1XA4 - chains A and B; structure by X-ray diffraction, 1.90 A resolution.

Chain A (and B):
Molecule: Crotonobetainyl-CoA:carnitine CoA-transferase
From: Escherichia coli
Notes: EC 2.8.3.-; chain B of this document is another copy of the same molecule, construct and numbering; everything in this record applies to it too
Reference sequence: P31572 (CAIB_ECOLI); residues 2-405 here = UniProt positions 2-405
Amino-acid sequence (437 residues; numbered -23 to 413; the number before each row is that of its first residue; numbers below 1 keep their minus sign (Mse-23 is residue -23)):
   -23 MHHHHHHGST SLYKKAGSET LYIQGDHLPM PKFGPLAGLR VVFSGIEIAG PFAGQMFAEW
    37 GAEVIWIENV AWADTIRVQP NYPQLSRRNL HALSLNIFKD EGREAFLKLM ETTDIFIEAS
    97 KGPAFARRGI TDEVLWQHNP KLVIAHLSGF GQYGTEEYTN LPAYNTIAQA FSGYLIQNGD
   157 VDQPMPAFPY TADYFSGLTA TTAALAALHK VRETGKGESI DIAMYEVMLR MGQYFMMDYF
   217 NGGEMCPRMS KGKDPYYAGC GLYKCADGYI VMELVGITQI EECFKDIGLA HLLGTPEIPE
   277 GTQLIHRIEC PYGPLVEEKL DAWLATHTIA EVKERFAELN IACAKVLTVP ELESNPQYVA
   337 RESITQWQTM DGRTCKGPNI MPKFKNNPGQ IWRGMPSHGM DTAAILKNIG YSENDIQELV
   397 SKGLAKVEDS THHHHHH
Disordered / not traced: -23 to 3, 404-413
Differences from the reference sequence: expression tag (-23 to 1, 406-413); modified residue (6, 32, 86, 161, 200, 204, 207, 212-213, 221, 225, 248, 346, 357, 371, 376)
Modified positions: Mse-23 (selenomethionine); Mse6, Mse32, Mse86, Mse161, Mse200, Mse204, Mse207, Mse212, Mse213, Mse221, Mse225, Mse248, Mse346, Mse357, Mse371, Mse376 (selenomethionine; parent Met)
Curated features (UniProtKB/Swiss-Prot):
  - active site: Asp169 (Nucleophile)
  - binding site (CoA): Lys97, Arg104
  - natural variant: Val187 (V187A: In strain: O44:K74), Thr302 (T302A: In strain: O44:K74)

How chain A and chain B interact:
Pairs across the interface - 296 pairs, chain A then chain B:
  Gly10(A) with Lys186(B)
  Pro11(A) with Ala182(B); His185(B); Lys186(B)
  Leu12(A) with Ala182(B), hydrophobic; His185(B)
  Ile24(A) with Tyr210(B), hydrophobic
  Phe28(A) with Arg206(B); Mse207(B)
  Trp36(A) with Thr178(B); Ala179(B); Ala182(B), hydrophobic
  Gln55(A) with Tyr210(B), hydrogen bond; Tyr232(B); Tyr233(B), hydrogen bond
  Pro56(A) with Asp214(B)
  Asn57(A) with Mse213(B); Asp214(B); Asn217(B)
  Tyr58(A) with Arg206(B), hydrogen bond; Gln209(B); Tyr210(B); Mse213(B), hydrophobic
  Leu61(A) with Arg206(B); Gln209(B); Mse213(B), hydrophobic
  Ser62(A) with Arg206(B)
  Glu109(A) with Lys361(B), salt bridge
  Trp112(A) with Lys361(B)
  Phe126(A) with Gln333(B), hydrogen bond (backbone-side chain); Arg337(B)
  Gly127(A) with Arg337(B)
  Gln128(A) with Arg337(B)
  Tyr129(A) with Gln333(B); Ala336(B); Arg337(B), hydrogen bond (backbone-side chain); Lys359(B)
  Gly130(A) with Gln333(B); Ala336(B)
  Thr131(A) with Pro332(B); Gln333(B), hydrogen bond; Ala336(B)
  Tyr134(A) with Asn331(B), hydrogen bond; Gln333(B)
  Thr135(A) with Gln333(B), hydrogen bond
  Tyr140(A) with Glu249(B); Ala318(B), hydrophobic
  Thr142(A) with Val247(B); Glu249(B), hydrogen bond
  Ile143(A) with Val247(B); Ala318(B), hydrophobic; Cys319(B)
  Ala146(A) with Val247(B), hydrophobic; Lys321(B); Leu323(B), hydrogen bond (backbone-backbone)
  Phe147(A) with Leu323(B); Leu328(B); Asn331(B); Tyr334(B), hydrogen bond (backbone-side chain)
  Ser148(A) with Leu328(B); Tyr334(B)
  Tyr150(A) with Phe164(B); Pro165(B); Thr167(B), hydrogen bond
  Leu151(A) with Val247(B), hydrophobic
  Ile152(A) with Leu323(B)
  Gln153(A) with Phe164(B); Pro165(B)
  Asn154(A) with Ala163(B); Phe164(B), hydrogen bond (side chain-backbone)
  Gly155(A) with Mse161(B)
  Asp156(A) with Mse161(B)
  Gln159(A) with Lys227(B); Leu238(B)
  Pro160(A) with Leu238(B); Tyr245(B)
  Mse161(A) with Gly155(B); Asp156(B); Mse225(B), hydrophobic; Gly228(B)
  Pro162(A) with Mse225(B); Gly228(B)
  Ala163(A) with Asn154(B); Ala163(B), hydrophobic
  Phe164(A) with Tyr150(B), hydrogen bond (backbone-side chain); Gln153(B); Asn154(B), hydrogen bond (backbone-side chain); Phe211(B), hydrophobic; Mse225(B); Asp230(B); Pro231(B), hydrophobic
  Pro165(A) with Tyr150(B); Gln153(B); Mse207(B)
  Tyr166(A) with Tyr210(B), hydrophobic; Phe211(B); Asp230(B), hydrogen bond; Tyr233(B)
  Thr167(A) with Tyr150(B), hydrogen bond; Phe171(B)
  Tyr170(A) with Phe171(B), hydrophobic; Arg206(B); Mse207(B)
  Phe171(A) with Thr167(B); Tyr170(B), hydrophobic; Phe171(B), hydrophobic
  Leu174(A) with Leu174(B), hydrophobic; Thr175(B); Thr178(B)
  Thr175(A) with Leu174(B); Mse357(B)
  Thr177(A) with Thr178(B)
  Thr178(A) with Trp36(B); Leu174(B); Thr177(B); Thr178(B), hydrogen bond; Leu181(B)
  Ala179(A) with Trp36(B), hydrophobic; Pro358(B), hydrophobic; Phe360(B)
  Leu181(A) with Thr178(B); Leu181(B), hydrophobic
  Ala182(A) with Pro11(B); Leu12(B), hydrophobic; Trp36(B), hydrophobic; Leu181(B)
  Leu184(A) with His185(B)
  His185(A) with Pro11(B); Leu15(B); Leu184(B)
  Lys186(A) with Gly10(B); Pro11(B); Asn363(B)
  Arg188(A) with Arg188(B)
  Glu189(A) with Arg188(B), salt bridge
  Gly193(A) with Asn362(B), hydrogen bond (backbone-side chain)
  Glu194(A) with Phe360(B); Lys361(B), hydrogen bond (side chain-backbone); Asn362(B), hydrogen bond (side chain-backbone); Asn363(B), hydrogen bond (side chain-backbone)
  Ser195(A) with Lys359(B); Phe360(B); Lys361(B), hydrogen bond (backbone-backbone)
  Ile196(A) with Pro358(B), hydrophobic; Lys359(B); Phe360(B), hydrophobic
  Asp197(A) with Arg337(B), salt bridge; Pro358(B); Lys359(B), hydrogen bond (backbone-backbone)
  Ile198(A) with Pro358(B), hydrophobic
  Ala199(A) with Arg337(B)
  Tyr201(A) with Gln333(B), hydrogen bond (side chain-backbone); Tyr334(B), hydrophobic; Arg337(B); Ser339(B), hydrogen bond
  Glu202(A) with Arg337(B), salt bridge; Ser339(B), hydrogen bond; Lys359(B)
  Leu205(A) with Leu328(B), hydrophobic; Tyr334(B); Ser339(B)
  Arg206(A) with Phe28(B); Tyr58(B), hydrogen bond; Leu61(B); Ser62(B)
  Mse207(A) with Phe28(B); Pro165(B); Tyr170(B); Mse357(B), hydrophobic
  Gln209(A) with Tyr58(B); Leu61(B); Pro354(B)
  Tyr210(A) with Glu23(B); Ile24(B), hydrophobic; Gln55(B), hydrogen bond; Tyr58(B); Tyr166(B), hydrophobic
  Phe211(A) with Phe164(B), hydrophobic; Tyr166(B)
  Mse212(A) with Val325(B), hydrophobic; Leu328(B)
  Mse213(A) with Asn57(B); Tyr58(B), hydrophobic; Leu61(B), hydrophobic; Cys351(B), hydrophobic; Lys352(B); Gly353(B)
  Asp214(A) with Pro56(B); Asn57(B)
  Tyr215(A) with Val325(B), hydrophobic; Pro326(B)
  Phe216(A) with Glu329(B); Ile340(B), hydrophobic; Lys352(B)
  Asn217(A) with Asn57(B); Cys351(B); Lys352(B), hydrogen bond (side chain-backbone)
  Mse225(A) with Pro162(B); Phe164(B), hydrophobic
  Lys227(A) with Gln159(B)
  Gly228(A) with Mse161(B); Pro162(B)
  Asp230(A) with Phe164(B); Tyr166(B), hydrogen bond
  Pro231(A) with Phe164(B), hydrophobic
  Tyr233(A) with Gln55(B), hydrogen bond; Tyr166(B)
  Leu238(A) with Gln159(B); Pro160(B)
  Tyr245(A) with Gln159(B), hydrogen bond; Pro160(B), hydrophobic
  Val247(A) with Thr142(B); Ile143(B), hydrophobic; Ala146(B), hydrophobic; Leu151(B), hydrophobic
  Glu249(A) with Tyr140(B); Thr142(B), hydrogen bond; Ile143(B)
  Val251(A) with Tyr140(B)
  Ile253(A) with Trp48(B), hydrophobic
  Gln279(A) with Thr51(B)
  Lys309(A) with Tyr134(B)
  Ala318(A) with Pro138(B); Tyr140(B), hydrophobic; Ile143(B), hydrophobic
  Cys319(A) with Ile143(B)
  Lys321(A) with Ala146(B)
  Val322(A) with Ala146(B), hydrophobic; Ile152(B), hydrophobic
  Leu323(A) with Ala146(B), hydrogen bond (backbone-backbone); Phe147(B); Ile152(B)
  Val325(A) with Mse212(B), hydrophobic; Tyr215(B), hydrophobic; Mse221(B), hydrophobic
  Pro326(A) with Tyr215(B)
  Leu328(A) with Phe147(B); Ser148(B); Mse212(B)
  Asn331(A) with Tyr134(B), hydrogen bond; Phe147(B)
  Pro332(A) with Thr131(B)
  Gln333(A) with Phe126(B), hydrogen bond (side chain-backbone); Tyr129(B); Gly130(B); Thr131(B), hydrogen bond (side chain-backbone); Tyr134(B); Thr135(B), hydrogen bond; Tyr201(B), hydrogen bond (backbone-side chain)
  Tyr334(A) with Phe147(B), hydrogen bond (side chain-backbone); Ser148(B); Tyr201(B), hydrophobic
  Ala336(A) with Tyr129(B); Gly130(B); Thr131(B)
  Arg337(A) with Phe126(B); Gly127(B); Gln128(B); Tyr129(B), hydrogen bond (side chain-backbone); Asp197(B), salt bridge; Ala199(B); Tyr201(B); Glu202(B), salt bridge
  Ser339(A) with Tyr201(B), hydrogen bond; Glu202(B), hydrogen bond; Leu205(B)
  Ile340(A) with Phe216(B), hydrophobic
  Cys351(A) with Mse213(B), hydrophobic; Asn217(B)
  Lys352(A) with Mse213(B); Phe216(B); Asn217(B), hydrogen bond (backbone-side chain)
  Gly353(A) with Mse213(B)
  Pro354(A) with Gln209(B)
  Mse357(A) with Thr175(B); Glu202(B); Mse207(B), hydrophobic
  Pro358(A) with Ala179(B), hydrophobic; Ile196(B), hydrophobic; Asp197(B); Ile198(B), hydrophobic
  Lys359(A) with Tyr129(B); Ser195(B); Ile196(B); Asp197(B), hydrogen bond (backbone-backbone); Glu202(B)
  Phe360(A) with Ala179(B); Glu194(B); Ser195(B); Ile196(B), hydrophobic
  Lys361(A) with Glu194(B), hydrogen bond (backbone-side chain); Ser195(B), hydrogen bond (backbone-backbone)
  Asn362(A) with Gly193(B), hydrogen bond (side chain-backbone); Glu194(B), hydrogen bond (backbone-side chain)
  Asn363(A) with Lys186(B); Glu194(B), hydrogen bond (backbone-side chain)
Also at the interface, not in a pair above, chain A (144 interface residues in all): Lys8, Ala13, Leu15, Glu23, Ile52, Glu133, Pro138, Gly149, Asp158, Ala183, Lys192, Val203, Gly208, Mse221, Gly237, Mse248, His282, Asn316, Ile317, Ala320, Thr324, Glu329, Trp343, Thr350
Also at the interface, not in a pair above, chain B (138 interface residues in all): Lys8, Ile52, Val54, Lys97, Trp112, Gly149, Ala183, Glu189, Val203, Gly208, Gly237, Val251, Lys309, Ala320, Val322, Thr324, Trp343, Thr350

In short:
The interface between chain A and chain B involves 144 residues on one side and 138 on the other, with 51
hydrogen bonds and 6 salt bridges. Polar contacts include Glu109(A)-Lys361(B), Glu189(A)-Arg188(B) and
Asp197(A)-Arg337(B).
Both chains are Crotonobetainyl-CoA:carnitine CoA-transferase (Escherichia coli). Entry 1XA4 (Crystal
structure of CaiB, a type III CoA transferase in carnitine metabolism) was determined by X-ray diffraction,
deposited together with 1XA3.
